7DO6 - chains A and C of the 4 polymer chains in the assembly; structure by X-ray diffraction, 2.37 A resolution.

# Chain A (and C)
Protein: Short-chain dehydrogenase/reductase SDR
From: Azotobacter vinelandii (strain DJ / ATCC BAA-1303)
Notes: chain C of this document is another copy of the same molecule, construct and numbering; everything in this record applies to it too
UniProtKB: C1DMX5 (C1DMX5_AZOVD); residue numbers follow UniProt; this construct covers 2-256
Sequence (267 residues; numbered -10 to 256; the number before each row is that of its first residue; numbers below 1 keep their minus sign (Met-10 is residue -10)):
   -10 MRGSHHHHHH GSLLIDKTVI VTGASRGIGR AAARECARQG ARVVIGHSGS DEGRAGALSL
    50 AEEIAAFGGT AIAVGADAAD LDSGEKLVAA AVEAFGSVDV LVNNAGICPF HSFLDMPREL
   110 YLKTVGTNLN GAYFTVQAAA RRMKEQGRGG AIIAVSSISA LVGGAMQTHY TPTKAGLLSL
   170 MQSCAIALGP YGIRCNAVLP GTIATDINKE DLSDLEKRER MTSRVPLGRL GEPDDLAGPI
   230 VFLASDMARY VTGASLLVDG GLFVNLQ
Not modelled in the structure: -10 to 0, 194-202 (chain C: -10 to 0)
Differences from the reference sequence: initiating methionine (-10); expression tag (-9 to 1)
Residues lining bound ligands: NADP (NAP; NADP nicotinamide-adenine-dinucleotide phosphate): Gly12, Ala13, Ser14, Arg15, Gly16, Ile17, Gly18, His36, Ser37, Gly38, Ser39, Gly42, Ala65, Asp66, Ala67, Ala68, Asn93, Ala94, Gly95, Ile96, Thr116, Val144, Ser145, Ser146, Tyr159, Lys163, Pro189, Gly190, Thr191, Ile192
Swiss-Prot annotation at these positions:
  - active site: Ser146 (Proton donor), Tyr159 (Proton acceptor), Lys163 (Lowers pKa of active site Tyr)
  - binding site (NADP(+)): Gly12, Ser14, Arg15, Ile17, Ser37, Asp66, Ala67, Asn93, Tyr159, Lys163, Ile192
  - binding site (beta-L-rhamnose): Ser146, Ser148, Gln156, Tyr159, Thr191, Asn197
  - mutagenesis: Arg15 (R15T: Increases specificity toward NAD(+). Shows a strong decrease in catalytic efficiency with NADP(+)), Ser37 (S37H: Increases specificity toward NAD(+). Shows a strong decrease in catalytic efficiency with NADP(+) and an increase in catalytic efficiency with NAD(+)), Phe99 (F99A/Y: Shows a strong decrease in catalytic efficiency with L-rhamnose, L-lyxose and L-mannose), Gln156 (Q156A: Almost loss of activity with L-rhamnose as substrate), Thr191 (T191F: Retains 4% of wild-type activity with L-rhamnose as substrate), Ile196 (I196A: Shows a strong decrease in catalytic efficiency with L-rhamnose as substrate, but does not affect catalytic efficiency with L-lyxose and L-mannose), Asp200 (D200A: Retains 16% of wild-type activity with L-rhamnose as substrate; D200H: Retains 22% of wild-type activity with L-rhamnose as substrate)

# Interface between chain A and chain C
Residue-residue contacts (15; chain A residue first):
  Ile147(A) - Leu255(C)  hydrophobic
  Leu150(A) - Phe252(C)
  Val151(A) - Phe252(C)
  Val151(A) - Val253(C)
  Val151(A) - Leu255(C)  hydrophobic
  Gly152(A) - Val253(C)  hydrogen bond (backbone-backbone)
  Gly152(A) - Leu255(C)
  Arg213(A) - Gln256(C)  hydrogen bond (side chain-backbone)
  Phe252(A) - Leu150(C)
  Phe252(A) - Val151(C)
  Val253(A) - Val151(C)
  Val253(A) - Gly152(C)  hydrogen bond (backbone-backbone)
  Leu255(A) - Val151(C)  hydrophobic
  Leu255(A) - Gly152(C)
  Gln256(A) - Arg213(C)
Other interface residues (no listed pair), chain A (10 interface residues in all): Leu251
Other interface residues (no listed pair), chain C (10 interface residues in all): Ile147, Leu251

# Overview
Chain A and chain C each contribute 10 residues to their interface; the contacts include 3 hydrogen bonds.
Among the polar pairs are Arg213(A)-Gln256(C) and Gly152(A)-Val253(C). Bound to chain A: NADP.
Both chains are Short-chain dehydrogenase/reductase SDR (Azotobacter vinelandii (strain DJ / ATCC BAA-1303)).
Entry 7DO6 (Crystal structure of Azotobacter vinelandii L-rhamnose 1-dehydrogenase(NADP bound-form)) was
determined by X-ray diffraction, deposited together with 7B81, 7DO5 and 7DO7.
